PDB entry 3CL2 | X-ray diffraction, 2.54 A resolution | chains A and C of the 4 polymer chains in the assembly

Chain A (and C):
Molecule: Neuraminidase
Source organism: Influenza A virus
Notes: EC 3.2.1.18; chain C of this document is another copy of the same molecule, construct and numbering; everything in this record applies to it too
UniProt: Q6DPL2 (Q6DPL2_9INFA); the construct lacks a stretch of the UniProt sequence and is renumbered around it, so the offset changes along the chain: 83-169 = UniProt 63-149; 170-306 = UniProt 151-287; 308-333 = UniProt 288-313; 339-342 = UniProt 316-319; 4 more segments
Chain sequence (385 residues; row label = number of the first residue in the row; note: 7 numbers in that range are skipped by the numbering (no residue carries them; nothing is unmodelled there); a row labelled like 412A-412D holds insertion residues (412A, then the next letters in order)):
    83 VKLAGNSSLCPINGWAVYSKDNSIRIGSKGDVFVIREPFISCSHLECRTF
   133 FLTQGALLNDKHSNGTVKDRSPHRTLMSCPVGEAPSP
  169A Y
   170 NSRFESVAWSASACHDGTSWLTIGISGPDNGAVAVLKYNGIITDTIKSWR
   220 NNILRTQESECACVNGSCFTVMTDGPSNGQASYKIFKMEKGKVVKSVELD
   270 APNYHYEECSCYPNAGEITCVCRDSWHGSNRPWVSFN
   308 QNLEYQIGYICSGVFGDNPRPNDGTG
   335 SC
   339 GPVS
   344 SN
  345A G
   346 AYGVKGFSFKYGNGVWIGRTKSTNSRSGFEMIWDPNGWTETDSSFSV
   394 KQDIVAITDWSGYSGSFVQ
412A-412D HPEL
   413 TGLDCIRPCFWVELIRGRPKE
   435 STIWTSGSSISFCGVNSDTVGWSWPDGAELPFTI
Differences from the reference sequence: conflict Tyr252 (His233 in Q6DPL2); engineered mutation Ser294 (Asn275 in Q6DPL2)
Curated features (UniProtKB/Swiss-Prot):
  - active site: Asp151 (Proton donor/acceptor), Tyr406 (Nucleophile)
  - binding site (substrate): Arg118, Arg152, Glu276, Glu277, Arg292, Arg371
  - binding site (Ca(2+)): Asp293, Gly297, Asp324, Gly345A, Tyr347
Disulfides: Cys92-Cys417, Cys124-Cys129, Cys183-Cys230, Cys232-Cys237, Cys278-Cys291, Cys280-Cys289, Cys318-Cys336, Cys421-Cys447
Small-molecule neighbours: Oseltamivir carboxylate (G39; (3R,4R,5S)-4-(acetylamino)-5-amino-3-(pentan-3-yloxy)cyclohex-1-ene-1-carboxylic acid): Arg118, Glu119, Asp151, Arg152, Trp178, Ser179, Ile222, Arg224, Glu227, Ser246, Glu276, Glu277, Arg292, Ser294, Tyr347, Arg371, Tyr406
Reported in the primary citation:
  - mutagenesis - N294S: decreased binding to Oseltamivir carboxylate
  - mutagenesis - N294S: decreased binding to zanamivir
  - contacts within the chain: Glu276-Ser294 (hydrogen bond)
  - conformationally variable residues: Tyr347
  - binding site for Oseltamivir carboxylate: Tyr347 (proposed by the authors, not directly observed)
  - contacts within the chain: Tyr252-His274 (hydrogen bond) (proposed by the authors, not directly observed)
  - mutagenesis - Y252H: increased binding to Oseltamivir carboxylate
  - mutagenesis - Y252H: unchanged binding to zanamivir

Chain A / chain C interface:
Residue-residue contacts (73; chain A residue first):
  Ala98(A) with Ile211(C), hydrophobic
  Val99(A) with Val176(C), hydrophobic; Val204(C); Ile211(C)
  Tyr100(A) with Phe173(C); Lys206(C), hydrogen bond (backbone-side chain); Gly209(C), hydrogen bond (side chain-backbone); Ile211(C), hydrophobic
  Ser101(A) with Phe173(C); Val176(C)
  Lys102(A) with Pro154(C); His155(C); Thr157(C); Phe173(C); Val176(C)
  Asn104(A) with Gly137(C); His155(C); Thr157(C)
  Arg107(A) with Gln136(C), hydrogen bond (side chain-backbone); Gly137(C), hydrogen bond (side chain-backbone); Asp142(C); His144(C); His155(C)
  Ile108(A) with Phe115(C), hydrophobic; Leu139(C)
  Ser110(A) with Asp142(C), hydrogen bond; His144(C), hydrogen bond
  Lys111(A) with Gly109(C); Lys111(C); Gly112(C), hydrogen bond (side chain-backbone); Asp113(C); Leu140(C), hydrogen bond (side chain-backbone); Asn141(C); Asp142(C)
  Gly112(A) with Asp113(C); Leu139(C); Tyr169A(C)
  Asp113(A) with Asp113(C); Tyr169A(C), hydrogen bond (backbone-side chain)
  Val163(A) with Phe173(C)
  Gly164(A) with Phe173(C)
  Glu165(A) with Ser171(C); Arg172(C)
  Ser168(A) with Tyr169A(C)
  Tyr169A(A) with Tyr169A(C)
  Leu412D(A) with Ile210(C)
  Thr413(A) with Ile210(C)
  Arg419(A) with Ile211(C), hydrogen bond (side chain-backbone)
  Cys447(A) with Ile211(C), hydrophobic
  Val449(A) with Ile211(C), hydrophobic
  Ser451(A) with Asp213(C); Thr214(C)
  Asp452(A) with Thr214(C), hydrogen bond (backbone-side chain); Lys216(C), salt bridge
  Val454(A) with Gly200(C); Val202(C), hydrophobic
  Trp456(A) with Pro154(C), hydrophobic; Ser195(C); Gly196(C); Pro197(C)
  Ser457(A) with Pro154(C)
  Trp458(A) with Pro154(C); Val176(C); Ser195(C), hydrogen bond
  Pro459(A) with Pro154(C); His155(C), hydrogen bond (backbone-side chain)
  Asp460(A) with His155(C)
  Gly461(A) with His155(C)
  Ala462(A) with His144(C)
  Glu463(A) with Lys143(C), hydrogen bond (backbone-side chain); His144(C)
  Pro465(A) with Lys143(C), hydrogen bond (backbone-side chain)
  Phe466(A) with His144(C)
Other interface residues (no listed pair), chain A (39 interface residues in all): Asn170, Gln412, Thr453, Gly455
Other interface residues (no listed pair), chain C (41 interface residues in all): Ser110, Ala138, Lys150, Ser153, Met159, Pro169, Trp178

In short:
39 residues of chain A face 41 of chain C across their interface; the contacts include 15 hydrogen bonds and 1
salt bridge. Among the polar pairs are Asp452(A)-Lys216(C), Tyr100(A)-Lys206(C) and Tyr100(A)-Gly209(C). From
the paper: a binding site for Oseltamivir carboxylate at Tyr347(A); N294S of chain A reduces binding to
Oseltamivir carboxylate.
Chain A and chain C are both Neuraminidase (Influenza A virus); the structure, N1 Neuraminidase N294S +
Oseltamivir, was determined by X-ray diffraction (same publication as 3CKZ and 3CL0).
